Entry 7U6V (electron microscopy, 4.10 A resolution (low resolution: residue-level contacts below are approximate; hydrogen-bond / salt-bridge calls are withheld)); this record covers chains A and F of the 7 polymer chains in the assembly.

Chain A:
Molecule: Shiga toxin 2a subunit A (Stx2A)
From: Shigella dysenteriae
Notes: EC 3.2.2.22
UniProtKB: G8GWP6 (G8GWP6_9CAUD); residues 1-297 here correspond to UniProt positions 23-319 (UniProt number = residue number + 22)
Amino-acid sequence (297 residues; row label = number of the first residue in the row):
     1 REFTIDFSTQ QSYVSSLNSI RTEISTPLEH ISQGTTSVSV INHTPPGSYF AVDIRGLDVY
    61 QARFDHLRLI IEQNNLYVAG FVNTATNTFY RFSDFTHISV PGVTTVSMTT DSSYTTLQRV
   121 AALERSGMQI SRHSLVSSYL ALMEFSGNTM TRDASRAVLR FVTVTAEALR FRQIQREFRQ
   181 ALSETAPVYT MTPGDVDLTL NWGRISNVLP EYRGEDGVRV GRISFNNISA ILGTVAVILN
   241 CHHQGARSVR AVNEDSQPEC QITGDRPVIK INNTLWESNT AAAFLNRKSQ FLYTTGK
Disordered / not traced: 243-257
Cystine bridges: C241-C260
What the authors report for this chain:
  - catalytic residues: Y77
  - conformationally variable residues (loop rearrangement, order/disorder transition): P27 to S39, I54 to L67, L182 to P187, C241 to H243, S256 to C260

Chain F:
Molecule: Shiga toxin 2a subunit B (Stx2B)
From: Shigella dysenteriae
Amino-acid sequence (70 residues; row label = number of the first residue in the row):
     1 ADCAKGKIEF SKYNEDDTFT VKVDGKEYWT SRWNLQPLLQ SAQLTGMTVT IKSSTCESGS
    61 GFAEVQFNND
Cystine bridges: C3-C56

How chain A and chain F interact:
Residue-residue contacts - 9 pairs, chain A then chain F:
  N272(A) - M47(F)
  N272(A) - N69(F)
  W276(A) - T45(F)
  F284(A) - L44(F)
  R287(A) - P37(F)
  Q290(A) - W33(F)
  F291(A) - W33(F)
  F291(A) - N34(F)
  T294(A) - W33(F)
Also at the interface, not in a pair above, chain A (8 interface residues in all): T280

Summary:
Chain A and chain F form an interface of 8 and 7 residues respectively. The paper reports the catalytic
residue Y77(A); conformational variability at P27(A), I54(A) and L182(A) among others.
Chain A is Shiga toxin 2a subunit A (Stx2A) and chain F is Shiga toxin 2a subunit B (Stx2B), both from
Shigella dysenteriae; the structure, Cryo-EM structure of Shiga toxin 2 in complex with the native ribosomal
P-stalk, was determined by electron microscopy.
